Entry 9ITI (electron microscopy, 2.92 A resolution); this record covers chain A.

# Chain A
Molecule: Sodium channel protein type 9 subunit alpha
Source organism: Homo sapiens
UniProt: Q15858 (SCN9A_HUMAN); aligned to UniProt positions 1-1987 over residues 1-1987 (the alignment contains insertions or deletions, so no single offset holds)
Sequence (2030 residues; row label = number of the first residue in the row; numbers below 1 keep their minus sign (Met-42 is residue -42)):
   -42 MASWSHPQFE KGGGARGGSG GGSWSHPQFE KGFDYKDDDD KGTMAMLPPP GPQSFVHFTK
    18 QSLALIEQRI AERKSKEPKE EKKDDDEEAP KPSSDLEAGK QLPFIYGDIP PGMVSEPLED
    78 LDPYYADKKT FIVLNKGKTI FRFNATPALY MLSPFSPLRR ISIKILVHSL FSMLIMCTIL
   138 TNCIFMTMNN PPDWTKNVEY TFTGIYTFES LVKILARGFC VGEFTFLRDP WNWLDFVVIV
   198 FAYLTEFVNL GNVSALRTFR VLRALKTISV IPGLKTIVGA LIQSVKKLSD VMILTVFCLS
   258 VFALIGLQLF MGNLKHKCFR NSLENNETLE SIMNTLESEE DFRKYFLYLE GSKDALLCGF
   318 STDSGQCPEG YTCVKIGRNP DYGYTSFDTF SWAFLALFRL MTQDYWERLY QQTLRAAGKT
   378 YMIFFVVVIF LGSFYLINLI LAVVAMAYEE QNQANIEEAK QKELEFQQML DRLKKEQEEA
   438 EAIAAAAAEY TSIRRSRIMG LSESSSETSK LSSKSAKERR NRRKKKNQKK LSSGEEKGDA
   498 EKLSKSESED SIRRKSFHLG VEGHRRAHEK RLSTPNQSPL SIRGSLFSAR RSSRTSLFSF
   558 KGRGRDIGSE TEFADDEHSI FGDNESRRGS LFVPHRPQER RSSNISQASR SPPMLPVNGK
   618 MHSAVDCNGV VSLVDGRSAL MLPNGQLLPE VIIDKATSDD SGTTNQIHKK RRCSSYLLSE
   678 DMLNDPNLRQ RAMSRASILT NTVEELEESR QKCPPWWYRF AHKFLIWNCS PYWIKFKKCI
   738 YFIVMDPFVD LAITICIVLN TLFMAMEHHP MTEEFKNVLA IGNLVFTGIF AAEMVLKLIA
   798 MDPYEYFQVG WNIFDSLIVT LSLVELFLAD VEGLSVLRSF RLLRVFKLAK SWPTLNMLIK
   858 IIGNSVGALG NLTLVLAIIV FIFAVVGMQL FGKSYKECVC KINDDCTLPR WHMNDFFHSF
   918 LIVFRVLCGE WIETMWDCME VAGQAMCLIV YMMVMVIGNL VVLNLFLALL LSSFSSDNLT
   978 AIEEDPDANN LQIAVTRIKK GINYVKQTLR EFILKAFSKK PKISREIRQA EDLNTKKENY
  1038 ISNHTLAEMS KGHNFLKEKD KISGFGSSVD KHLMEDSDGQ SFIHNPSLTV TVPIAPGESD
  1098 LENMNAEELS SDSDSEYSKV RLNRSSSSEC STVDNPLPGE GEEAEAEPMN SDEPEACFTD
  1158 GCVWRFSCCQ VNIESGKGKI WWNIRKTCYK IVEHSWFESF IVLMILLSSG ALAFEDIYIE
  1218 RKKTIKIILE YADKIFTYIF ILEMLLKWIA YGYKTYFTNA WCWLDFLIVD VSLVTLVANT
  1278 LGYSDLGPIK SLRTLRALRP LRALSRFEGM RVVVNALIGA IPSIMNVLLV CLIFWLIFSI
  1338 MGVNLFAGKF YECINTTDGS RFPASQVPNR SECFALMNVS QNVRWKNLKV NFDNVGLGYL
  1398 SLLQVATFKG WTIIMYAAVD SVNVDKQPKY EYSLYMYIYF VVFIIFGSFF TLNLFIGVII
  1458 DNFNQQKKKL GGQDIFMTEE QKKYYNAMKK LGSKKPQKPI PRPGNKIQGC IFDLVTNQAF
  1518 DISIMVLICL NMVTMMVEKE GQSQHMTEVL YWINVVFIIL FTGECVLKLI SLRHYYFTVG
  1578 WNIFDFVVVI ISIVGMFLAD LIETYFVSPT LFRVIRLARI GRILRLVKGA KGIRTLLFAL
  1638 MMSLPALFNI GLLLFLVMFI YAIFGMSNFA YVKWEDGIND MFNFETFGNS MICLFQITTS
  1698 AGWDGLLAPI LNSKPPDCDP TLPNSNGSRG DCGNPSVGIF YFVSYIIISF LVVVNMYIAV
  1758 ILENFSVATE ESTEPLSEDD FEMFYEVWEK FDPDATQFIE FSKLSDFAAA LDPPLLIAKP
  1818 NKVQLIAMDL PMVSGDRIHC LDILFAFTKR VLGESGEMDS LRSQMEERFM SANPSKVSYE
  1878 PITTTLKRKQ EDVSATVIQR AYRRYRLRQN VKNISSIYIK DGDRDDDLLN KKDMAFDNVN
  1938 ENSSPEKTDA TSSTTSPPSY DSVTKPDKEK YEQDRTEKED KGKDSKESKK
Unresolved in the structure: -42 to 7, 35-46, 206-208, 426-727, 826-830, 976-983, 1015-1174, 1766-1987
Differences from the reference sequence: initiating methionine (-42); expression tag (-41 to 0); engineered mutation Leu304 (Tyr in Q15858), Arg365 (Asn in Q15858), Trp1671 (Lys in Q15858), Thr1718 (Lys in Q15858), Leu1719 (Lys in Q15858), Pro1720 (Val in Q15858), Asn1721 (His in Q15858), Ser1722 (Pro in Q15858), Asn1723 (Gly in Q15858), Gly1724 (Ser in Q15858), Arg1726 (Glu1727 in Q15858)
UniProt features mapped onto this chain:
  - site (Is directly targeted by the spider protoxin-II): Glu822, Asp827
  - modified residue: Ser1490 (Phosphoserine)
  - glycosylation (N-linked (GlcNAc...) asparagine): Asn209, Asn283, Asn1352, Asn1366, Asn1375
Cystine bridges: Cys275-Cys324, Cys315-Cys330, Cys897-Cys903, Cys935-Cys944, Cys1350-Cys1370, Cys1715-Cys1729
Covalent attachments: N-acetylglucosamine (NAG) linked to Asn283, Asn1352, Asn1366, Asn1375
Bound ions: Na+ near Glu930 (its only coordinating residue here)
Residues lining bound ligands:
  - 1PW ((2S,3R,4E)-2-(acetylamino)-3-hydroxyoctadec-4-en-1-yl dihydrogen phosphate): Cys925, Ile1321, Met1322, Val1324, Leu1325, Cys1328, Trp1332, Ala1403, Thr1404, Phe1405, Gly1444, Ser1445, Thr1448, Leu1449, Phe1452, Ile1744, Phe1747
  - 9Z9 ((3beta,14beta,17beta,25R)-3-[4-methoxy-3-(methoxymethyl)butoxy]spirost-5-en): Leu398, Ala402, Glu406, Gln410, Leu960, Phe963, Leu964, Leu967, Leu968, Ile1453, Ile1457, Tyr1754, Ile1758, Leu1759, Phe1762
  - 1-O-octadecyl-sn-glycero-3-phosphocholine (LPE), molecule 1: Ile250, Val253, Phe254, Ser257, Phe347, Ser348, Phe351, Met1522, Met1529, Met1533, Leu1623, Ala1627
  - 1-O-octadecyl-sn-glycero-3-phosphocholine (LPE), molecule 2: Asp320, Lys376, Thr377, Met379, Gly1648, Leu1651, Phe1652, Met1655, Gly1685, Met1688, Ile1689, Phe1692
  - 1-O-octadecyl-sn-glycero-3-phosphocholine (LPE), molecule 3: Gln360, Ile386, Phe387, Phe391, Leu1641, Pro1642, Leu1644, Phe1645, Phe1692, Thr1696, Val1750
  - 1-O-octadecyl-sn-glycero-3-phosphocholine (LPE), molecule 4: Leu759, His765, Phe772
  - 1-O-octadecyl-sn-glycero-3-phosphocholine (LPE), molecule 5: Leu1203, Ser1206, Gly1207, Ala1210, Phe1211, Asp1213, Lys1219, Leu1649, Phe1652, Leu1653, Phe1656, Thr1683, Phe1684
  - 1-O-octadecyl-sn-glycero-3-phosphocholine (LPE), molecule 6: Ala1257, Trp1258, Leu1261, Leu1295, Leu1298, Leu1301, Arg1308, Val1311, Asn1312, Ile1315
  - 1-O-octadecyl-sn-glycero-3-phosphocholine (LPE), molecule 7: Leu1295, Leu1298, Val1311, Leu1314, Ile1315, Leu1650, Val1654, Ile1657, Tyr1658, Phe1661, Asn1665, Val1734, Phe1737, Tyr1738, Ile1745
  - 1-O-octadecyl-sn-glycero-3-phosphocholine (LPE), molecule 8: Lys1480, Tyr1481, Ala1484, Met1485, Met1638, Leu1641
  - 1-O-octadecyl-sn-glycero-3-phosphocholine (LPE), molecule 9: Pro1732, Ser1733, Ile1736, Phe1737, Val1740, Ser1741, Ile1744
  - phosphatidyl serine (P5S; O-[(R)-{[(2R)-2,3-bis(octadecanoyloxy)propyl]oxy}(hydroxy)phosphoryl]-L-serine), molecule 1: Arg1182, Lys1183, Tyr1186, Tyr1248, Gly1249, Tyr1250, Lys1251, Thr1252
  - phosphatidyl serine (P5S), molecule 2: Leu1488, Gly1489, Trp1578, Phe1581, Leu1621, Arg1631, Leu1634, Phe1635, Met1638

# In short
Ligands of chain A: phosphatidyl serine, 9 copies of 1-O-octadecyl-sn-glycero-3-phosphocholine, compound 1PW
and compound 9Z9. N-acetylglucosamine is covalently linked to Asn283, Asn1352, Asn1366 and Asn1375.
Chain A is Sodium channel protein type 9 subunit alpha (Homo sapiens); the structure, Nav1.7 with mutations
that eliminate beta1 binding, was determined by electron microscopy together with 9ITH from the same study.
